Entry 5C6H (X-ray diffraction, 2.05 A resolution); this record covers chains Q and W of the 24 polymer chains in the assembly.

Chain Q (and W):
Molecule: Induced myeloid leukemia cell differentiation protein Mcl-1
Source organism: Homo sapiens
Notes: chain W of this document is another copy of the same molecule, construct and numbering; everything in this record applies to it too
UniProt: Q07820 (MCL1_HUMAN); numbering as in UniProt (aligned over 171-327)
Sequence (157 residues; each row starts with the number of its first residue):
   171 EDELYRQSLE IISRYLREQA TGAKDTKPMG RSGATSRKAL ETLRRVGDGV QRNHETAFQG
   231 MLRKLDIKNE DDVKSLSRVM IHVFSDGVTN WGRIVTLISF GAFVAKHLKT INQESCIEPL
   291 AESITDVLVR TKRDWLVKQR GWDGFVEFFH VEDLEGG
Unresolved in the structure: 325-327 (chain W: 324-327)
Swiss-Prot annotation at these positions:
  - motif: A209 to N223 (BH3), H252 to A272 (BH1), D304 to F319 (BH2)
  - cross-link (Glycyl lysine isopeptide (Lys-Gly)): K194 (interchain with G-Cter in ubiquitin), K197 (interchain with G-Cter in ubiquitin)
  - mutagenesis: K194 (K194R: Reduced ubiquitination), K197 (K197R: Reduced ubiquitination), K208 (K208R: No effect on ubiquitination), K234 (K234R: No effect on ubiquitination)

Chain Q / chain W interface:
Contacting residue pairs - 5 pairs, chain Q then chain W:
  R201(Q) - E322(W)
  G203(Q) - E317(W)
  R207(Q) - R310(W)
  R207(Q) - E317(W)  salt bridge
  L324(Q) - K308(W)
Interface residues without a listed pair, chain Q (6 interface residues in all): G200, A204
Interface residues without a listed pair, chain W (5 interface residues in all): H320

In short:
6 residues of chain Q and 5 residues of chain W are in contact; the contacts include 1 salt bridge. The
salt-bridged pair is R207(Q)-E317(W). UniProt lists 4 mutagenesis sites on chain Q.
Both chains are Induced myeloid leukemia cell differentiation protein Mcl-1 (Homo sapiens). Entry 5C6H (Mcl-1
complexed with Mule) was determined by X-ray diffraction.
